PDB entry 7MNO | X-ray diffraction, 6.73 A resolution (low resolution: residue-level contacts below are approximate; hydrogen-bond / salt-bridge calls are withheld) | chains H and L of the 3 polymer chains in the assembly

# Chain H
Molecule: Antibody Fab14 Heavy Chain
From: Homo sapiens
Notes: antibody fragment or engineered binder
Chain sequence (240 residues; numbered 1 to 240; the number before each row is that of its first residue):
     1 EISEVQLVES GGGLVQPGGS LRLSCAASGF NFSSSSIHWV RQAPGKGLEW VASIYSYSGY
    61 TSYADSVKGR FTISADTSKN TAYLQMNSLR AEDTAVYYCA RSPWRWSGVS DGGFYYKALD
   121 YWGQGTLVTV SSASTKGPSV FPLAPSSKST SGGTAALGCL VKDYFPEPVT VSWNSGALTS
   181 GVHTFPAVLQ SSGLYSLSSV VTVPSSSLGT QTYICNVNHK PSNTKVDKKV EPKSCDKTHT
Not modelled in the structure: 1-3, 231-240
Cystine bridges: Cys25-Cys99, Cys159-Cys215

# Chain L
Molecule: Antibody Fab14 Light Chain
From: Homo sapiens
Notes: antibody fragment or engineered binder
Chain sequence (215 residues; numbered 1 to 215; the number before each row is that of its first residue):
     1 SDIQMTQSPS SLSASVGDRV TITCRASQSV SSAVAWYQQK PGKAPKLLIY SASSLYSGVP
    61 SRFSGSRSGT DFTLTISSLQ PEDFATYYCQ QSSSSLITFG QGTKVEIKRT VAAPSVFIFP
   121 PSDSQLKSGT ASVVCLLNNF YPREAKVQWK VDNALQSGNS QESVTEQDSK DSTYSLSSTL
   181 TLSKADYEKH KVYACEVTHQ GLSSPVTKSF NRGEC
Not modelled in the structure: 1, 215
Cystine bridges: Cys24-Cys89, Cys135-Cys195

# Chain H / chain L interface
Residue-residue contacts (65):
  Gln42(H) with Gln39(L)
  Lys46(H) with Tyr88(L)
  Gly47(H) with Tyr88(L)
  Leu48(H) with Gln39(L); Pro45(L); Tyr88(L); Phe99(L)
  Trp50(H) with Leu96(L); Ile97(L); Phe99(L)
  Ser53(H) with Ile97(L)
  Tyr98(H) with Gly42(L); Lys43(L); Ala44(L)
  Trp106(H) with Leu47(L); Tyr50(L); Tyr56(L)
  Gly112(H) with Ser94(L)
  Gly113(H) with Ser94(L); Ser95(L)
  Phe114(H) with Ser93(L); Ser94(L); Ser95(L)
  Tyr115(H) with Ser92(L)
  Tyr116(H) with Gln90(L); Ser92(L); Ile97(L)
  Lys117(H) with Ala35(L); Ser51(L)
  Ala118(H) with Ala35(L); Tyr37(L); Leu47(L); Tyr50(L)
  Leu119(H) with Tyr37(L); Leu47(L)
  Asp120(H) with Tyr56(L)
  Trp122(H) with Tyr37(L); Pro45(L)
  Gly123(H) with Ala44(L)
  Phe141(H) with Ser122(L); Ser124(L); Gln125(L)
  Pro142(H) with Ser122(L)
  Leu143(H) with Pro120(L); Val134(L)
  Ala144(H) with Phe119(L)
  Thr150(H) with Phe117(L)
  Ser151(H) with Phe117(L)
  Ala156(H) with Phe119(L)
  Lys162(H) with Gln125(L); Thr130(L); Ser132(L)
  His183(H) with Asn138(L); Asn139(L); Asp168(L); Ser175(L)
  Phe185(H) with Leu136(L); Ser163(L); Thr165(L); Ser175(L); Leu176(L); Ser177(L)
  Pro186(H) with Ser163(L)
  Val188(H) with Gln161(L)
  Thr202(H) with Asn138(L)
Also at the interface, not in a pair above, chain H (42 interface residues in all): His38, Val40, Ser62, Asp65, Pro145, Ser146, Leu160, Ser180, Leu189, Val200
Also at the interface, not in a pair above, chain L (48 interface residues in all): Asp2, Val34, Ser128, Glu162, Val164, Lys170, Thr181, Lys208, Glu214

# In short
42 residues of chain H and 48 residues of chain L are in contact.
Chain H is Antibody Fab14 Heavy Chain and chain L is Antibody Fab14 Light Chain, both from Homo sapiens; the
structure, Crystal structure of the N-terminal domain of NUP358/RanBP2 (residues 1-752) I656V mutant in
complex with Fab ..., was determined by X-ray diffraction (same publication as 7MNI, 7MNL, 7MNM, 7MNN, 7MNP,
7MNQ and 14 further entries).
